9BGM - chains b and c of the 36 polymer chains in the assembly; structure by electron microscopy, 3.10 A resolution.

# Chain b
Molecule: gp83 head-to-tail
Organism: Pseudomonas phage vB_PaeP_DEV
Reference sequence: A0A2K8I0C0 (A0A2K8I0C0_9CAUD); residue numbers follow UniProt; this construct covers 1-244
Amino-acid sequence (244 residues; each row starts with the number of its first residue):
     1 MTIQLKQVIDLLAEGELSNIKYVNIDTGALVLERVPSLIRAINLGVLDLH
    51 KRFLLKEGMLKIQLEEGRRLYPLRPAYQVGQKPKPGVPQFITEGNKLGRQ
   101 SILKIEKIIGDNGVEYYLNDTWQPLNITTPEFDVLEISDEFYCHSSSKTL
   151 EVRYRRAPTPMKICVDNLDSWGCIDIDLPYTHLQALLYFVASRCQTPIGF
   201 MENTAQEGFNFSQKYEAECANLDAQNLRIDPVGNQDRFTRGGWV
Not modelled in the structure: 1

# Chain c
Molecule: gp80 portal protein
Organism: Pseudomonas phage vB_PaeP_DEV
Reference sequence: A0A2K8IC08 (A0A2K8IC08_9CAUD); residues 1-726 here = UniProt positions 1-726
Amino-acid sequence (726 residues; each row starts with the number of its first residue):
     1 MADVDEDYLTLPNEDGDPSKRLQPEWSNAPSLAQLKQDYQEAKQVTDEKI
    51 TQINRWLDYMHVRGEGKPKTEKGKSAVQPPTIRKQAEWRYSSLSEPFLSS
   101 PNIFEVNPVTWEDAESARQNGLVLNQQFNTKLNKQRFIDEYVRAGVDEGT
   151 IIVKVGWNYQSRTVKEQVVTYEMMPDSSEELAQIYQTAAQIREESPSEYP
   201 EIPEDVRLGLEETEANGIQVRAVPVGSEEEEREETVENHPTVQVCDYNNI
   251 VIDPSCGSDFSKAKFLIETFESSYAELKADGRYKNLDKIQVEGQNLLSEP
   301 DYTGPSEGVRNFDFQDKSRKRLVVHEYWGYYDIHGDGVLHPIVATWVGAV
   351 MIRMEENPFPDKKIPYVVVSYIPRKRDLYGESDGALLIDNQRIIGAVTRG
   401 MIDTMARSANGQVGVMKGALDVTNRRRFDRGENYEFNPGADPRAAVHMHT
   451 FPEIPQSAQYMINLQQAEAESMTGVKAFNAGISGAALGDTATAVRGALDA
   501 ASKRELGILRRLSAGIIEIGRKIIAMNAEFLDDVEVVRITNEHFVDIRRD
   551 DLAGNFDLKLDISTAEEDNAKVNDLTFMLQTMGPNMDPMMAQQIMGQIME
   601 LKKMPDFAKRIREFQPQPDPIAQQKAQLELMLLQAQIEAERARAAHYMSG
   651 AGLQDSKVGTEQAKARALASQADMTDLNFLEQESGVQQARKRELQQAQSE
   701 AQGKLAMLNSQLKRLDEATSARTSQK
Not modelled in the structure: 1-20, 722-726

# Interface between chain b and chain c
Contacting residue pairs - 12 pairs, chain b then chain c:
  Pro124(b) - Lys72(c)
  Arg240(b) - Lys69(c)
  Arg240(b) - Thr70(c)
  Arg240(b) - Glu71(c)
  Gly241(b) - Pro68(c)
  Gly241(b) - Lys69(c)
  Gly241(b) - Arg392(c)
  Gly242(b) - Arg392(c)
  Gly242(b) - Ala396(c)
  Trp243(b) - Ala396(c)  hydrophobic
  Val244(b) - Arg392(c)
  Val244(b) - Ile393(c)
Interface residues without a listed pair, chain b (7 interface residues in all): Tyr117
Interface residues without a listed pair, chain c (10 interface residues in all): Asp389, Arg399

# In short
The interface between chain b and chain c involves 7 residues on one side and 10 on the other.
Here chain b is gp83 head-to-tail and chain c is gp80 portal protein, both from Pseudomonas phage vB_PaeP_DEV.
Entry 9BGM (Pseudomonas phage DEV neck and tail (portal, head-to-tail and tail tube proteins)) was determined
by electron microscopy, deposited together with 9COD, 9BGN, 9BGO and 8VXQ.
